PDB entry 2X39 | X-ray diffraction, 1.93 A resolution | chains A and C

[Chain A]
Name: Rac-beta serine/threonine-protein kinase
Source organism: Homo sapiens
Notes: EC 2.7.11.1; fragment: kinase catalytic domain, residues 146-467
Reference sequence: P31751 (AKT2_HUMAN); numbering as in UniProt (aligned over 146-464)
Sequence (342 residues; each row starts with the number of its first residue; a row labelled like 464A-464C holds insertion residues (464A, then the next letters in order)):
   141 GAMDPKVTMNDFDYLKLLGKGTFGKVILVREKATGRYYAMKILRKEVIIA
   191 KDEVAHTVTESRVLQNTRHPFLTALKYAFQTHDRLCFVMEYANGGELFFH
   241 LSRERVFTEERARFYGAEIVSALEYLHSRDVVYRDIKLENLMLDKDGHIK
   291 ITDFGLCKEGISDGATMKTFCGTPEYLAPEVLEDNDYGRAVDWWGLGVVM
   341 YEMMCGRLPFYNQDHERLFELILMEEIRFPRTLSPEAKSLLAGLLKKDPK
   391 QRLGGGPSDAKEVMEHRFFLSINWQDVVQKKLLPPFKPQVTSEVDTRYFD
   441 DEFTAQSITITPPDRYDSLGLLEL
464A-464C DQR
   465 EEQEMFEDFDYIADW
Not modelled in the structure: 141-145, 450-464, 464A-464C, 465-466
Modified positions: Thr309 (phosphothreonine; TPO)
Ligand contacts: PKB (X39; 4-amino-N-(4-chlorobenzyl)-1-(7H-pyrrolo[2,3-d]pyrimidin-4-yl)piperidine-4-carboxamide): Leu158, Gly159, Lys160, Gly161, Phe163, Gly164, Lys165, Val166, Ala179, Lys181, Leu183, Thr213, Met229, Glu230, Tyr231, Ala232, Glu236, Glu279, Met282, Thr292, Asp293, Phe439
UniProt features mapped onto this chain:
  - active site: Asp275 (Proton acceptor)
  - binding site (ATP): Leu158 to Val166, Lys181
  - binding site (Mn(2+)): Asn280, Asp293
  - modified residue: Thr309 (Phosphothreonine), Ser447 (Phosphoserine), Thr451 (Phosphothreonine)
  - glycosylation (O-linked (GlcNAc) threonine): Thr306, Thr313
What the authors report for this chain:
  - binding site for PKB: Glu236, Glu279, Met282, Asp293

[Chain C]
Name: Glycogen synthase kinase-3 beta
Notes: EC 2.7.11.26
Reference sequence: P49841 (GSK3B_HUMAN); residue numbers follow UniProt; this construct covers 3-12
Sequence (10 residues; numbered 3 to 12; the number before each row is that of its first residue):
     3 GRPRTTSFAE
UniProt features mapped onto this chain:
  - modified residue: Ser9 (Phosphoserine)

[Chain A / chain C interface]
Pairs across the interface (31):
  His196(A) - Ala11(C)
  Glu236(A) - Arg6(C)  salt bridge
  Phe238(A) - Arg4(C)
  Phe238(A) - Arg6(C)
  Asp275(A) - Ser9(C)  hydrogen bond
  Lys277(A) - Thr7(C)  hydrogen bond
  Lys277(A) - Thr8(C)
  Lys277(A) - Ser9(C)  hydrogen bond
  Leu278(A) - Arg4(C)
  Glu279(A) - Arg4(C)  salt bridge
  Glu279(A) - Arg6(C)
  Glu279(A) - Thr7(C)  hydrogen bond
  Leu296(A) - Phe10(C)
  Thr309(A) - Glu12(C)
  Phe310(A) - Phe10(C)
  Phe310(A) - Ala11(C)
  Phe310(A) - Glu12(C)  hydrogen bond (backbone-backbone)
  Cys311(A) - Phe10(C)
  Cys311(A) - Ala11(C)  hydrophobic
  Gly312(A) - Ser9(C)
  Gly312(A) - Phe10(C)  hydrogen bond (backbone-backbone)
  Thr313(A) - Thr7(C)
  Thr313(A) - Thr8(C)
  Thr313(A) - Ser9(C)  hydrogen bond
  Pro314(A) - Thr8(C)
  Pro314(A) - Phe10(C)
  Glu315(A) - Thr7(C)
  Tyr316(A) - Arg4(C)  hydrogen bond
  Leu317(A) - Phe10(C)  hydrophobic
  Glu342(A) - Arg4(C)  salt bridge
  Leu348(A) - Arg4(C)
Also at the interface, not in a pair above, chain A (21 interface residues in all): Tyr351, Phe443
Also at the interface, not in a pair above, chain C (9 interface residues in all): Pro5

[Overview]
Chain A and chain C form an interface of 21 and 9 residues respectively, with 8 hydrogen bonds and 3 salt
bridges. Polar pairs include Glu236(A)-Arg6(C), Glu279(A)-Arg4(C) and Glu342(A)-Arg4(C). Bound to chain A:
PKB. From the paper: a binding site for PKB at Glu236(A), Glu279(A) and Met282(A) among others.
Chain A is Rac-beta serine/threonine-protein kinase (Homo sapiens) and chain C is Glycogen synthase kinase-3
beta; the structure, Structure of 4-Amino-N-(4-chlorobenzyl)-1-(7H-pyrrolo(2,3-d)pyrimidin-
4-yl)piperidine-4-carboxamide bound to PKB, was determined by X-ray diffraction together with 2XH5 from the
same study.
